PDB entry 4NXX | X-ray diffraction, 2.55 A resolution | chain A

[Chain A]
Name: Mitochondrial dynamic protein MID51
Source organism: Homo sapiens
UniProtKB: Q9NQG6 (MID51_HUMAN); numbering as in UniProt; present here: 119-237, 243-463
Chain sequence (342 residues; each row starts with the number of its first residue; note: 5 numbers in that range are skipped by the numbering (no residue carries them; nothing is unmodelled there)):
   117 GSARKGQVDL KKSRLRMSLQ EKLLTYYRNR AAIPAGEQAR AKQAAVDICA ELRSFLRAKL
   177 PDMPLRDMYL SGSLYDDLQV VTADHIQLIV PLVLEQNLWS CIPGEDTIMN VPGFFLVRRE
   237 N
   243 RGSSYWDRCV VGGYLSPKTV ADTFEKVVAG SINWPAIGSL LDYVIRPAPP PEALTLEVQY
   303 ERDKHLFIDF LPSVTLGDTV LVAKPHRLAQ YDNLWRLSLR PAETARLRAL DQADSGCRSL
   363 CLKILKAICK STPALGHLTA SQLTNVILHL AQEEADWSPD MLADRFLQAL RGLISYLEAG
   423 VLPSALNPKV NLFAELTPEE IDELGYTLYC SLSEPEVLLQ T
Disordered / not traced: 117-132, 463
Differences from the reference sequence: expression tag (117-118)
Curated features (UniProtKB/Swiss-Prot):
  - region (Important for interaction with DNM1L): Ala160 to Arg169, Arg234 to Asn237
  - binding site (ADP): Ser187, Ser189, His201, Ser340, Arg342, Lys368
  - natural variant: Arg146 (R146W: In OPA14; uncertain significance)
  - mutagenesis: His201 (H201D: Abolishes nucleotide-binding, but not DNM1L recruitment; when associated with E-342; E-368 and E-372), Arg235 (R235A: No effect on mitochondrial localization. Impairs DNM1L recruitment), Arg342 (R342E: Abolishes nucleotide-binding, but not DNM1L recruitment; when associated with D-201; E-368 and E-372), Lys368 (K368E: Abolishes nucleotide-binding, but not DNM1L recruitment; when associated with D-201; E-342 and E-372), Lys372 (K372E: Abolishes nucleotide-binding, but not DNM1L recruitment; when associated with D-201; E-342 and E-368)
Small-molecule neighbours: GDP (guanosine-5'-diphosphate): Ser187, Gly188, Ser189, His201, Gln203, Ile205, Leu313, Val324, Lys326, Arg338, Ser340, Leu341, Arg342, Pro343, Lys368, Ala382
Reported in the primary citation:
  - contacts within the chain: Arg235-Asp249 (salt bridge)
  - mutagenesis - H201D/R342E/K368E/K372E: abolished binding to GDP
  - mutagenesis - H201D/R342E/K368E/K372E: unchanged binding to Drp1
  - mutagenesis - R235A: abolished binding to Drp1

[Summary]
Bound to chain A: GDP. Curated annotation (UniProt) lists 6 ADP-binding residues and 5 mutagenesis sites. The
paper reports that H201D/R342E/K368E/K372E abolish binding to GDP; contacts within the chain involving Arg235
and Asp249.
Chain A is Mitochondrial dynamic protein MID51 (Homo sapiens); the structure, Crystal structure of the
cytosolic domain of human MiD51, was determined by X-ray diffraction together with 4NXT, 4NXU, 4NXV and 4NXW
from the same study.
